Entry 8D64 (electron microscopy, 3.14 A resolution); this record covers chains A and B of the 5 polymer chains in the assembly.

== Chain A (and B) ==
Name: Erwinia ligand-gated ion channel
Source organism: Dickeya dadantii
Notes: chain B of this document is another copy of the same molecule, construct and numbering; everything in this record applies to it too
UniProt: E0SJQ4 (E0SJQ4_DICD3); residues 11-317 here correspond to UniProt positions 32-338 (UniProt number = residue number + 21)
Amino-acid sequence (307 residues; each row starts with the number of its first residue):
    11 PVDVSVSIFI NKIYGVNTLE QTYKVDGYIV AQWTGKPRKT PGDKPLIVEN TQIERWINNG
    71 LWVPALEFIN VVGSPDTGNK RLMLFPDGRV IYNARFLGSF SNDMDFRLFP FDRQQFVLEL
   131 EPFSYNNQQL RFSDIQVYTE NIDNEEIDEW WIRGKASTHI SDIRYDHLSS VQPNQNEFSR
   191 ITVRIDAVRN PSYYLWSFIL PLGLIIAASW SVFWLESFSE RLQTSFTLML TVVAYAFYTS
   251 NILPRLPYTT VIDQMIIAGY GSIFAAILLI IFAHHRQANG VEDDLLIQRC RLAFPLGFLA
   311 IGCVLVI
Residues lining bound ligands: 2-amino-ethanethiol (DHL): Glu-77, Ile-79, Glu-131, Pro-132, Phe-133, Tyr-175, His-177, Leu-178, Phe-188

== Interface between chain A and chain B ==
Pairs across the interface (77):
  Phe-19(A) with His-177(B)
  Lys-22(A) with Val-81(B), hydrogen bond (side chain-backbone)
  Tyr-24(A) with Val-82(B)
  Tyr-38(A) with Glu-77(B), hydrogen bond; Ile-79(B); Phe-133(B), hydrophobic
  Val-40(A) with His-177(B); Val-181(B), hydrophobic
  Ile-57(A) with Ser-134(B); Tyr-135(B), hydrophobic; Gln-139(B)
  Glu-59(A) with Ala-75(B); Ser-134(B), hydrogen bond; Tyr-135(B)
  Gln-62(A) with Ile-67(B); Asn-68(B), hydrogen bond
  Arg-65(A) with Asn-68(B)
  Asp-86(A) with Gly-83(B); Ser-84(B), hydrogen bond (side chain-backbone)
  Asn-89(A) with Ala-75(B); Glu-77(B), hydrogen bond; Phe-133(B)
  Lys-90(A) with Phe-133(B)
  Arg-91(A) with Phe-133(B); Ser-134(B); Leu-178(B); Gln-182(B)
  Met-93(A) with Gln-182(B)
  Ile-101(A) with Val-181(B), hydrophobic
  Asn-103(A) with Leu-178(B)
  Arg-105(A) with Glu-77(B), salt bridge; Phe-78(B), hydrogen bond (side chain-backbone); Ile-79(B), hydrogen bond (side chain-backbone)
  Leu-107(A) with Gly-83(B)
  Tyr-148(A) with His-177(B)
  Glu-150(A) with Asp-176(B)
  Asn-200(A) with Pro-257(B)
  Ser-202(A) with Pro-257(B)
  Tyr-203(A) with Arg-255(B); Leu-256(B)
  Tyr-204(A) with Arg-255(B)
  Trp-206(A) with Leu-256(B); Pro-257(B); Tyr-258(B); Thr-259(B); Asp-263(B)
  Pro-211(A) with Tyr-270(B), hydrophobic
  Leu-214(A) with Phe-274(B), hydrophobic
  Ala-218(A) with Phe-236(B), hydrophobic
  Ser-221(A) with Ile-281(B)
  Trp-224(A) with Phe-228(B); Ile-281(B), hydrophobic; His-284(B); His-285(B)
  Leu-225(A) with Phe-228(B), hydrophobic; Leu-232(B), hydrophobic
  Glu-226(A) with His-284(B), salt bridge
  Glu-230(A) with Ser-229(B), hydrogen bond; Glu-230(B); Gln-233(B)
  Gln-233(A) with Gln-233(B), hydrogen bond (backbone-side chain)
  Thr-234(A) with Leu-232(B); Gln-233(B), hydrogen bond; Phe-236(B)
  Leu-238(A) with Phe-236(B), hydrophobic
  Leu-240(A) with Leu-240(B), hydrophobic
  Thr-241(A) with Val-243(B)
  Ala-244(A) with Val-243(B), hydrophobic
  Tyr-245(A) with Val-243(B), hydrophobic; Tyr-270(B), hydrogen bond
  Phe-247(A) with Phe-247(B), hydrophobic
  Tyr-248(A) with Ala-246(B), hydrogen bond (side chain-backbone); Phe-247(B), hydrophobic; Ser-250(B)
  Asn-251(A) with Arg-255(B), hydrogen bond (backbone-side chain)
  Ile-252(A) with Arg-255(B)
  Arg-301(A) with His-285(B)
Other interface residues (no listed pair), chain A (60 interface residues in all): Ser-17, Asn-21, Gln-42, Lys-54, Asn-60, Thr-61, Thr-87, Gly-88, Phe-95, Arg-99, Ala-104, Glu-156, Glu-159, Ile-215, Thr-237
Other interface residues (no listed pair), chain B (47 interface residues in all): Glu-64, Ser-111, Tyr-175, Ser-180, Met-239, Ile-267

== Summary ==
Chain A and chain B form an interface of 60 and 47 residues respectively; the contacts include 14 hydrogen
bonds and 2 salt bridges. Among the polar pairs are Arg-105(A)/Glu-77(B), Glu-226(A)/His-284(B) and
Lys-22(A)/Val-81(B). Bound to chain A: 2-amino-ethanethiol.
Both chains are Erwinia ligand-gated ion channel (Dickeya dadantii). Entry 8D64 (ELIC with cysteamine in POPC
nanodisc) was determined by electron microscopy together with 8VUW, 8D63, 8D65, 8D66 and 8D67 from the same
study.
